4YDX - chain A; structure by X-ray diffraction, 1.60 A resolution.

== Chain A ==
Molecule: Copper transport protein ATOX1
Organism: Homo sapiens
UniProtKB: O00244 (ATOX1_HUMAN); residue numbers follow UniProt; this construct covers 2-68
Chain sequence (67 residues; numbered 2 to 68; the number before each row is that of its first residue):
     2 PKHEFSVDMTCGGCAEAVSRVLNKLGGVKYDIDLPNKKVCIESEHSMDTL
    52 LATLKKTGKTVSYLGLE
Metal / ion sites: platinum (II) ion: C12, C15
Residues lining bound ligands: 3,3',3''-phosphanetriyltripropanoic acid (TCE): T11, C12, G14, C15, A18, K60
What the authors report for this chain:
  - platinum (II) ion coordination: C12, C15

== Summary ==
Bound to chain A: 3,3',3''-phosphanetriyltripropanoic acid. The platinum (II) ion site is built by C12 and
C15. The paper reports platinum (II) ion coordination by C12 and C15.
Chain A is Copper transport protein ATOX1 (Homo sapiens); the structure, Crystal structure of cisplatin bound
to a human copper chaperone (monomer) - new refinement, was determined by X-ray diffraction (same publication
as 4YEA, 4YEM, 4YEN and 4YEO).
